PDB entry 4Y77 | X-ray diffraction, 2.50 A resolution | chains K and W of the 34 polymer chains in the assembly

[Chain K]
Protein: Proteasome subunit beta type-5
Source organism: Saccharomyces cerevisiae (strain ATCC 204508 / S288c)
Notes: EC 3.4.25.1
UniProtKB: P30656 (PSB5_YEAST); residues 1-212 here correspond to UniProt positions 76-287 (UniProt number = residue number + 75)
Chain sequence (212 residues; each row starts with the number of its first residue):
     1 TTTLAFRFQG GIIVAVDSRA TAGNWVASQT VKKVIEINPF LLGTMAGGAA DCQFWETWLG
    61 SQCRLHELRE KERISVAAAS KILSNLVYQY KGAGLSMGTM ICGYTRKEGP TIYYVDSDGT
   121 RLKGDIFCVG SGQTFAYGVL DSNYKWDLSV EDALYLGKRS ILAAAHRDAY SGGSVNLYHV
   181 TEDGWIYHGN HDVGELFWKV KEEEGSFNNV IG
Bound ions: Mg2+: Ala165, Asp168, Ser171 (shared with Asp204(W) of chain W)

[Chain W]
Protein: Proteasome subunit beta type-3
Source organism: Saccharomyces cerevisiae (strain ATCC 204508 / S288c)
Notes: EC 3.4.25.1
UniProtKB: P25451 (PSB3_YEAST); residues 0-204 here correspond to UniProt positions 1-205 (UniProt number = residue number + 1)
Chain sequence (205 residues; each row starts with the number of its first residue; numbering starts at 0):
     0 MSDPSSINGG IVVAMTGKDC VAIACDLRLG SQSLGVSNKF EKIFHYGHVF LGITGLATDV
    60 TTLNEMFRYK TNLYKLKEER AIEPETFTQL VSSSLYERRF GPYFVGPVVA GINSKSGKPF
   120 IAGFDLIGCI DEAKDFIVSG TASDQLFGMC ESLYEPNLEP EDLFETISQA LLNAADRDAL
   180 SGWGAVVYII KKDEVVKRYL KMRQD
Unresolved in the structure: 0
Curated features (UniProtKB/Swiss-Prot):
  - modified residue: Ser30 (Phosphoserine)
  - cross-link: Lys69 (Glycyl lysine isopeptide (Lys-Gly) (interchain with G-Cter in ubiquitin))
Bound ions: Mg2+: Asp204 (shared with Ala165(K), Asp168(K), Ser171(K) of chain K)

[How chain K and chain W interact]
Pairs across the interface (46; chain K residue first):
  Arg19(K) with Asp204(W), salt bridge
  Asn24(K) with Asp177(W); Ala178(W), hydrogen bond (backbone-backbone); Leu179(W)
  Trp25(K) with Gln144(W); Arg176(W)
  Val26(K) with Asp175(W); Arg176(W), hydrogen bond (backbone-side chain); Asp177(W); Ala178(W)
  Ala27(K) with Arg176(W), hydrogen bond (backbone-side chain)
  Ser28(K) with Arg176(W)
  Gln29(K) with Arg202(W); Asp204(W)
  Phe135(K) with Leu33(W), hydrophobic
  Ala165(K) with Asp204(W)
  His166(K) with Trp182(W), hydrogen bond (backbone-side chain); Gln203(W), hydrogen bond (side chain-backbone)
  Arg167(K) with Ser32(W); Leu33(W); Gly34(W), hydrogen bond (side chain-backbone); Val35(W), hydrogen bond (side chain-backbone); Trp182(W)
  Asp168(K) with Ser32(W)
  Ala169(K) with Arg27(W); Ser32(W), hydrogen bond (backbone-backbone); Ala178(W)
  Tyr170(K) with Ser32(W); Ala178(W), hydrophobic
  Ser171(K) with Asp204(W)
  Gly172(K) with Asp204(W)
  Gly173(K) with Arg202(W), hydrogen bond (backbone-side chain); Asp204(W), hydrogen bond (backbone-side chain)
  Asp192(K) with Arg202(W), salt bridge
  Val193(K) with Asp204(W)
  Gly194(K) with Arg202(W)
  Phe197(K) with Gln203(W)
  Trp198(K) with Lys200(W); Met201(W); Gln203(W)
  Asn209(K) with Asn37(W), hydrogen bond (backbone-side chain); Lys38(W), hydrogen bond (backbone-side chain)
  Val210(K) with Asn37(W); Gln203(W)
  Ile211(K) with Leu26(W), hydrophobic; Tyr198(W), hydrophobic
Other interface residues (no listed pair), chain K (26 interface residues in all): Asn208
Other interface residues (no listed pair), chain W (23 interface residues in all): Ser5, Gln31

[In short]
26 residues of chain K face 23 of chain W across their interface; the contacts include 12 hydrogen bonds and 2
salt bridges. Among the polar pairs are Arg19(K)-Asp204(W), Asp192(K)-Arg202(W) and Val26(K)-Arg176(W).
Ala165(K), Asp168(K), Ser171(K) and Asp204(W) coordinate Mg2+.
Here chain K is Proteasome subunit beta type-5 and chain W is Proteasome subunit beta type-3, both from
Saccharomyces cerevisiae (strain ATCC 204508 / S288c). Entry 4Y77 (Yeast 20S proteasome in complex with
Ac-LAF-ep) was determined by X-ray diffraction together with 4Y69, 4Y6A, 4Y6V, 4Y6Z, 4Y70, 4Y74 and 34 further
entries from the same study.
